PDB entry 4RH3 | X-ray diffraction, 3.02 A resolution | chains A and B of the 4 polymer chains in the assembly

[Chain A (and B)]
Name: ATP-dependent 6-phosphofructokinase, platelet type
Organism: Homo sapiens
Notes: EC 2.7.1.11; chain B of this document is another copy of the same molecule, construct and numbering; everything in this record applies to it too
UniProt: Q01813 (PFKAP_HUMAN); residues 26-762 here = UniProt positions 26-762
Sequence (743 residues; each row starts with the number of its first residue):
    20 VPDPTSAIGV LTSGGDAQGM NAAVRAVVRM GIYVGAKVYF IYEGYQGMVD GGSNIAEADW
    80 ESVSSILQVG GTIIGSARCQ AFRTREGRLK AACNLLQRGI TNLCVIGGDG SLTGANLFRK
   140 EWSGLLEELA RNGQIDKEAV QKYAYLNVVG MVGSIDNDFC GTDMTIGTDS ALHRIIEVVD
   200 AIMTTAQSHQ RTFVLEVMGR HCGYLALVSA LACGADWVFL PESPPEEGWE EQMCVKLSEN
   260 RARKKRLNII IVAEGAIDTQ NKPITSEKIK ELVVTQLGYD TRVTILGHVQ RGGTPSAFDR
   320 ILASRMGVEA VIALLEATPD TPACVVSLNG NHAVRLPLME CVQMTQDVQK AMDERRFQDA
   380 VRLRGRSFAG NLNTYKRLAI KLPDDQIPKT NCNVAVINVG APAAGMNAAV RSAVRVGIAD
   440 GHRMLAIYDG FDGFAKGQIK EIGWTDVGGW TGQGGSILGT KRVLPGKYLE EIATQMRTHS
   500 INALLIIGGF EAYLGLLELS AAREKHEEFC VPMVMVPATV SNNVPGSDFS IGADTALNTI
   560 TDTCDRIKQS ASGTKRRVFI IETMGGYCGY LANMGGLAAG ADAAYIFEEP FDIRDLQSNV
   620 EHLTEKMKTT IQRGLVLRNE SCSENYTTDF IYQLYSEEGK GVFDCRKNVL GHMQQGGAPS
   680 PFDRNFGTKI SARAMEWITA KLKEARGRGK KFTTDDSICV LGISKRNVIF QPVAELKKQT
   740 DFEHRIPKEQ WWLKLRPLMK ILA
Unresolved in the structure: 20-24, 705-711
Construct notes: expression tag (20-25)
Swiss-Prot annotation at these positions:
  - region: K400 to C411 (Interdomain linker)
  - active site: D175 (Proton acceptor)
  - binding site (ATP): G34, R97, C98, G127 to S130
  - binding site (Mg(2+)): D128
  - binding site (substrate): S173 to D175, R210, M217 to R219, E273, R301, H307 to R310
  - binding site (beta-D-fructose 2,6-bisphosphate): R481, T538 to N542, R576, M583 to G585, E639, R665, H671 to Q674, R744
  - modified residue: S142 (Phosphoserine), S386 (Phosphoserine), K395 (N6-acetyllysine), K486 (N6-acetyllysine), Y651 (Phosphotyrosine), K688 (N6-acetyllysine)
  - glycosylation: S540 (O-linked (GlcNAc) serine)
  - mutagenesis: S386 (S386A: Decreased interaction with ATG4B)
Residues lining bound ligands: AMP-PCP (ACP; phosphomethylphosphonic acid adenylate ester): S32, G33, G34, Y64, A96, R97, C98, F101, R102, R107, G127, D128, G129, S130, T132, G133, L136, S173, D177

[How chain A and chain B interact]
Contacting residue pairs - 88 pairs, chain A then chain B:
  D35(A) with T204(B); S207(B)
  G89(A) with T203(B)
  T91(A) with Q206(B)
  S95(A) with H208(B)
  A200(A) with G311(B); G312(B), hydrogen bond (backbone-backbone)
  I201(A) with V308(B)
  T203(A) with D35(B); G89(B); G90(B)
  T204(A) with D35(B), hydrogen bond; H307(B)
  S207(A) with D35(B), hydrogen bond; G90(B); T91(B), hydrogen bond (side chain-backbone); G94(B); S95(B), hydrogen bond (backbone-backbone)
  H208(A) with G33(B); G34(B); D35(B); S95(B)
  R210(A) with H307(B), hydrogen bond
  F212(A) with H307(B)
  R265(A) with E62(B), salt bridge; G94(B)
  R301(A) with R97(B); H307(B)
  T303(A) with L305(B)
  L305(A) with T303(B)
  H307(A) with T204(B); R210(B), hydrogen bond; F212(B); R301(B), hydrogen bond
  R310(A) with T204(B)
  G311(A) with A200(B); T203(B); T204(B)
  G312(A) with A200(B), hydrogen bond (backbone-backbone); T203(B)
  P421(A) with T573(B)
  D448(A) with K574(B), salt bridge
  G473(A) with Q568(B)
  G474(A) with Q568(B)
  S475(A) with G572(B)
  G478(A) with G572(B)
  T479(A) with G572(B), hydrogen bond (backbone-backbone); T573(B)
  K480(A) with T573(B), hydrogen bond (side chain-backbone); K574(B), hydrogen bond (side chain-backbone)
  T558(A) with R565(B), hydrogen bond
  T562(A) with M672(B)
  R565(A) with T558(B); G675(B); G676(B)
  Q568(A) with G473(B); G474(B), hydrogen bond (backbone-backbone); G676(B); A677(B), hydrogen bond (side chain-backbone)
  S569(A) with Q674(B); G675(B), hydrogen bond (side chain-backbone)
  A570(A) with P421(B), hydrophobic; G474(B)
  S571(A) with G473(B); G474(B); S475(B)
  G572(A) with D448(B); S475(B), hydrogen bond (backbone-backbone); G478(B)
  T573(A) with D448(B); T479(B), hydrogen bond (side chain-backbone); K480(B), hydrogen bond
  N667(A) with L669(B); H671(B); M672(B), hydrogen bond (side chain-backbone)
  V668(A) with V668(B)
  L669(A) with M672(B), hydrophobic
  G670(A) with N667(B)
  H671(A) with F578(B); R665(B); N667(B), hydrogen bond (backbone-side chain)
  M672(A) with R565(B); M672(B), hydrophobic
  Q674(A) with S569(B), hydrogen bond
  G675(A) with R565(B); Q568(B), hydrogen bond (backbone-side chain)
  G676(A) with R565(B); Q568(B), hydrogen bond (backbone-side chain)
Also at the interface, not in a pair above, chain A (55 interface residues in all): E62, G90, R97, V197, Q209, I304, V308, I566, R665
Also at the interface, not in a pair above, chain B (59 interface residues in all): V197, I201, R265, I304, R310, I476, T562, G670

[Summary]
55 residues of chain A and 59 residues of chain B are in contact; the contacts include 24 hydrogen bonds and 2
salt bridges. Among the polar pairs are R265(A)-E62(B), D448(A)-K574(B) and T204(A)-D35(B). Ligands of chain
A: AMP-PCP.
Both chains are ATP-dependent 6-phosphofructokinase, platelet type (Homo sapiens). Entry 4RH3 (AMPPCP-bound
structure of human platelet phosphofructokinase in an R-state, crystal form II) was determined by X-ray
diffraction (same publication as 4U1R and 4WL0).
